Entry 4Y8T (X-ray diffraction, 2.70 A resolution); this record covers chains D and E of the 30 polymer chains in the assembly.

== Chain D ==
Name: Proteasome subunit alpha type-5
From: Saccharomyces cerevisiae S288c
Notes: EC 3.4.25.1
Reference sequence: P32379 (PSA5_YEAST); residues -7 to 252 here correspond to UniProt positions 1-260 (UniProt number = residue number + 8)
Chain sequence (260 residues; row label = number of the first residue in the row; numbers below 1 keep their minus sign (Met-7 is residue -7)):
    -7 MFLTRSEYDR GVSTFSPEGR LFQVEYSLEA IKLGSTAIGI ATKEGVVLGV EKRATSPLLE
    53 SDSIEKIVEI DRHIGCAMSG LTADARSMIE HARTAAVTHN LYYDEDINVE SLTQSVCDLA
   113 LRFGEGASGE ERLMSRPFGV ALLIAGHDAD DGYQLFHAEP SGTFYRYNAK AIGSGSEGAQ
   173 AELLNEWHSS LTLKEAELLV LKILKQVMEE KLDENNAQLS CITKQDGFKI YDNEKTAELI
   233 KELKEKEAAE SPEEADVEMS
Disordered / not traced: -7 to 0, 118-124, 243-252

== Chain E ==
Name: Proteasome subunit alpha type-6
From: Saccharomyces cerevisiae S288c
Notes: EC 3.4.25.1
Reference sequence: P40302 (PSA6_YEAST); residues 0-233 here correspond to UniProt positions 1-234 (UniProt number = residue number + 1)
Chain sequence (234 residues; row label = number of the first residue in the row; numbering starts at 0):
     0 MFRNNYDGDT VTFSPTGRLF QVEYALEAIK QGSVTVGLRS NTHAVLVALK RNADELSSYQ
    60 KKIIKCDEHM GLSLAGLAPD ARVLSNYLRQ QCNYSSLVFN RKLAVERAGH LLCDKAQKNT
   120 QSYGGRPYGV GLLIIGYDKS GAHLLEFQPS GNVTELYGTA IGARSQGAKT YLERTLDTFI
   180 KIDGNPDELI KAGVEAISQS LRDESLTVDN LSIAIVGKDT PFTIYDGEAV AKYI
Disordered / not traced: 0-2
Swiss-Prot annotation at these positions:
  - modified residue: Ser13 (Phosphoserine)
  - cross-link: Lys190 (Glycyl lysine isopeptide (Lys-Gly) (interchain with G-Cter in ubiquitin))

== How chain D and chain E interact ==
Residue-residue contacts - 45 pairs, chain D then chain E:
  Ser5(D) with Arg125(E)
  Thr6(D) with Gly7(E), hydrogen bond (side chain-backbone); Gln20(E)
  Phe7(D) with Gln20(E), hydrogen bond (backbone-side chain); Tyr23(E); Ala24(E), hydrophobic; Leu76(E), hydrophobic; Arg125(E); Pro126(E); Gly128(E)
  Ser8(D) with Tyr23(E)
  Pro9(D) with Tyr23(E), hydrophobic; Glu26(E)
  Glu10(D) with Glu26(E); Gln30(E), hydrogen bond (backbone-side chain)
  Gly11(D) with Tyr23(E); Ala27(E)
  Leu13(D) with Arg125(E)
  Gln106(D) with Arg81(E), hydrogen bond
  Asp110(D) with Arg81(E), salt bridge
  Leu113(D) with Pro78(E), hydrophobic; Arg125(E)
  Ser153(D) with Pro78(E)
  Gly154(D) with Pro78(E)
  Thr155(D) with Gln59(E)
  Phe156(D) with Gln59(E)
  Tyr157(D) with Arg50(E), hydrogen bond (side chain-backbone); Asn51(E); Ala52(E); Ser56(E); Ser57(E); Gln59(E)
  Arg158(D) with Leu55(E); Ser56(E); Ser57(E), hydrogen bond (backbone-backbone)
  Tyr159(D) with Ala52(E); Asp53(E); Leu55(E); Ser56(E)
  Asn160(D) with Leu55(E), hydrogen bond (backbone-backbone)
  Ala161(D) with Leu55(E)
  Gln172(D) with Asp53(E), hydrogen bond; Leu55(E)
  Leu175(D) with Leu55(E)
  Leu176(D) with Leu55(E), hydrophobic
Other interface residues (no listed pair), chain D (27 interface residues in all): Arg2, Gly3, Glu117, Trp179
Other interface residues (no listed pair), chain E (25 interface residues in all): Asp6, Glu54, Asp79, Gly123

== Overview ==
The interface between chain D and chain E involves 27 residues on one side and 25 on the other, with 8
hydrogen bonds and 1 salt bridge. Polar contacts include Asp110(D)-Arg81(E), Thr6(D)-Gly7(E) and
Phe7(D)-Gln20(E).
Here chain D is Proteasome subunit alpha type-5 and chain E is Proteasome subunit alpha type-6, both from
Saccharomyces cerevisiae S288c. Entry 4Y8T (Yeast 20S proteasome beta2-H116D mutant in complex with Ac-PAE-ep)
was determined by X-ray diffraction (same publication as 4Y69, 4Y6A, 4Y6V, 4Y6Z, 4Y70, 4Y74 and 34 further
entries).
